7S1W - chains A and F of the 60 polymer chains in the assembly; structure by electron microscopy, 3.09 A resolution.

Chain A (and F):
Protein: Capsid protein VP1
Organism: Adeno-associated virus
Notes: chain F of this document is another copy of the same molecule, construct and numbering; everything in this record applies to it too
UniProt: Q6JC62 (Q6JC62_9VIRU); residues 219-738 here = UniProt positions 219-738
Amino-acid sequence (520 residues; row label = number of the first residue in the row):
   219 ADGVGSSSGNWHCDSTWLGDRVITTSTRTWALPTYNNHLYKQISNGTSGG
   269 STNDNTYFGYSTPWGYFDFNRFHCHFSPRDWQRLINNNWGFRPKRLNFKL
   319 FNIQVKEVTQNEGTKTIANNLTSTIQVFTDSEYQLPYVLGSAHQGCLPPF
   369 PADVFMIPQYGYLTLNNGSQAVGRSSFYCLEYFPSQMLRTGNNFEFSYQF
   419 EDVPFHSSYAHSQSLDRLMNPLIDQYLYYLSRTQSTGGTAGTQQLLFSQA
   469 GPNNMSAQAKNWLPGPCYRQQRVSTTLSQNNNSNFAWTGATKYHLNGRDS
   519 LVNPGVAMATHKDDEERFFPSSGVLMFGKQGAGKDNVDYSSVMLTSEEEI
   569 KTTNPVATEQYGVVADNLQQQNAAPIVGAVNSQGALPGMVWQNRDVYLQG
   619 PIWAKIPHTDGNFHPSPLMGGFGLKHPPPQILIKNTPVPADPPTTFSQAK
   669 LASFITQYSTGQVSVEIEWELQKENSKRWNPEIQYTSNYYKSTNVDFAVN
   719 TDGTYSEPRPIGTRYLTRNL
Construct notes: variant Leu365 (Pro in Q6JC62), Leu406 (Arg in Q6JC62), Asp720 (Glu in Q6JC62)
Ligand contacts:
  - beta-D-galactopyranose (GAL), molecule 1: Thr270, Asn273, Trp505
  - beta-D-galactopyranose (GAL), molecule 2: Asn472, Ser474, Ala475
From the paper describing this entry:
  - binding site for beta-D-galactopyranose: Asn472, Trp505
  - mutagenesis - Q589N, N590S/A592Q: unchanged binding to ADK8/9
  - conformationally variable residues (loop rearrangement): Ser453

Chain A / chain F interface:
Contacting residue pairs (69):
  Asp232(A) with Lys695(F), salt bridge
  Ser295(A) with Trp697(F)
  Pro296(A) with Trp697(F); Pro699(F)
  Arg297(A) with Glu692(F), salt bridge; Arg696(F); Trp697(F), hydrogen bond (backbone-backbone); Asn698(F); Glu700(F); Gln702(F)
  Gln300(A) with Pro699(F); Glu700(F), hydrogen bond (side chain-backbone); Gln702(F)
  Arg301(A) with Glu692(F), salt bridge; Ser694(F), hydrogen bond (side chain-backbone)
  Asn304(A) with Gln702(F)
  Asn305(A) with Asn305(F), hydrogen bond
  Pro367(A) with Trp697(F)
  Pro369(A) with Trp697(F)
  Asp532(A) with Lys709(F), salt bridge
  Glu566(A) with Tyr707(F)
  Glu692(A) with Arg297(F), salt bridge; Arg301(F), salt bridge
  Ser694(A) with Arg301(F), hydrogen bond (backbone-side chain)
  Lys695(A) with Asp232(F), salt bridge
  Arg696(A) with Arg297(F)
  Trp697(A) with Ser295(F); Pro296(F); Arg297(F), hydrogen bond (backbone-backbone); Pro367(F); Pro369(F); Phe715(F); Tyr723(F), hydrogen bond
  Asn698(A) with Arg297(F); Val713(F); Asp714(F); Phe715(F)
  Pro699(A) with Pro296(F); Gln300(F); Tyr703(F), hydrophobic; Ser705(F), hydrogen bond (backbone-side chain); Phe715(F)
  Glu700(A) with Arg297(F); Gln300(F), hydrogen bond (backbone-side chain); Ser705(F), hydrogen bond (backbone-side chain)
  Ile701(A) with Thr704(F); Ser705(F)
  Gln702(A) with Arg297(F); Gln300(F); Asn304(F); Gln702(F); Tyr703(F); Thr704(F), hydrogen bond (backbone-side chain)
  Tyr703(A) with Pro699(F), hydrophobic; Gln702(F)
  Thr704(A) with Ile701(F); Gln702(F), hydrogen bond (side chain-backbone); Thr704(F)
  Ser705(A) with Pro699(F), hydrogen bond (side chain-backbone); Glu700(F), hydrogen bond (side chain-backbone); Ile701(F)
  Tyr707(A) with Glu566(F)
  Lys709(A) with Asp532(F), salt bridge
  Val713(A) with Asn698(F)
  Asp714(A) with Asn698(F)
  Phe715(A) with Trp697(F); Asn698(F); Pro699(F)
  Tyr723(A) with Trp697(F), hydrogen bond
Other interface residues (no listed pair), chain A (35 interface residues in all): Cys231, Phe368, Asn706, Leu734
Other interface residues (no listed pair), chain F (35 interface residues in all): Cys231, Phe368, Asn706, Leu734

Overview:
Chain A and chain F each contribute 35 residues to their interface, with 15 hydrogen bonds and 8 salt bridges.
Polar pairs include Asp232(A)-Lys695(F), Arg297(A)-Glu692(F) and Arg301(A)-Glu692(F). Chain A binds
beta-D-galactopyranose. The paper reports a binding site for beta-D-galactopyranose at Asn472(A) and
Trp505(A); Q589N and N590S/A592Q of chain A leave binding to ADK8/9 unchanged.
Both chains are Capsid protein VP1 (Adeno-associated virus). Entry 7S1W (The AAVrh.10-glycan complex) was
determined by electron microscopy, deposited together with 7RL1.
